7FLZ - chains A and B; structure by X-ray diffraction, 1.52 A resolution.

== Chain A ==
Protein: Pre-mRNA-splicing factor 8
Organism: Saccharomyces cerevisiae S288C
Reference sequence: P33334 (PRP8_YEAST); residues 1836-2090 here = UniProt positions 1836-2090
Chain sequence (258 residues; each row starts with the number of its first residue):
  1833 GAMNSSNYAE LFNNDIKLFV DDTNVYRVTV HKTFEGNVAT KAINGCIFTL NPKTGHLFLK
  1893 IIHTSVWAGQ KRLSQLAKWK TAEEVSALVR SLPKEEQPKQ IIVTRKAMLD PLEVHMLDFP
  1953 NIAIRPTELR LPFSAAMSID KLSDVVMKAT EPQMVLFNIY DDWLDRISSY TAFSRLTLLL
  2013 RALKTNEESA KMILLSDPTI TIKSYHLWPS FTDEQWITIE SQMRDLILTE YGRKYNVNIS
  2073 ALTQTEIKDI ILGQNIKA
Not modelled in the structure: 2070-2090
Differences from the reference sequence: expression tag (1833-1835)
Swiss-Prot annotation at these positions:
  - mutagenesis: Asp1853 (D1853A: Alters protein folding. Severely impaired growth. Strongly reduced growth at 35 degrees Celsius; when associated with A-1854; D1853N: Reduced growth at 30 degrees Celsius ...), Asp1854 (D1854A: Reduced growth at 30 degrees Celsius. Strongly reduced growth at 16 degrees Celsius. Strongly reduced growth at 35 degrees Celsius; when associated with A-1853 ...), Thr1855 (T1855A: Reduced growth at 30 degrees Celsius. Strongly reduced growth at 16 degrees Celsius), Thr1936 (T1936A: Reduced growth at 30 degrees Celsius. Strongly reduced growth at 16 degrees Celsius), Arg1937 (R1937K: Severely impaired growth. Reduced growth at 30 degrees Celsius. Strongly reduced growth at 16 degrees Celsius)

== Chain B ==
Protein: A1 cistron-splicing factor AAR2
Organism: Saccharomyces cerevisiae S288C
Reference sequence: P32357 (AAR2_YEAST); aligned to UniProt positions 1-317 over residues 1-317
Chain sequence (308 residues; each row starts with the number of its first residue; note: 13 numbers in that range are skipped by the numbering (no residue carries them; nothing is unmodelled there); numbers below 1 keep their minus sign (Gly-3 is residue -3)):
    -3 GAMAMNTVPF TSAPIEVTIG IDQYSFNVKE NQPFHGIKDI PIGHVHVIHF QHADNSSMRY
    57 GYWFDCRMGN FYIQYDPKDG LYKMMEERDG AKFENIVHNF KERQMMVSYP KIDEDDTWYN
   117 LTEFVQMDKI RKIVRKDENQ FSYVDSSMTT VQENEL
   166 SSSSSDPAHS LNYTVINFKS REAIRPGHEM EDFLDKSYYL NTVMLQGIFK NSSNYFGELQ
   226 FAFLNAMFFG NYGSSLQWHA MIELICSSAT VPKHMLDKLD EILYYQIKTL PEQYSDILLN
   286 ERVWNICLYS SFQKNSLHNT EKIMENKYPE LL
Not modelled in the structure: -3 to 0, 166-169
Differences from the reference sequence: expression tag (-3 to 0); conflict Ser166 (Leu153 in P32357), Ser167 (Lys154 in P32357), Ser170 (Asp in P32357)
Residues lining bound ligands: N-(2-fluorophenyl)methanesulfonamide (V6I): Pro5, Thr7, Tyr68, Gln70, Glu83, Lys88, Phe89, Ile92
Swiss-Prot annotation at these positions:
  - region: Leu261 to Ile282 (Leucine-zipper)
  - modified residue: Ser253 (Phosphoserine), Thr274 (Phosphothreonine)

== Chain A / chain B interface ==
Contacting residue pairs - 17 pairs, chain A then chain B:
  Gln1907(A) - Met195(B)
  Gln1907(A) - Leu199(B)
  Leu1908(A) - Met195(B)  hydrophobic
  Trp1911(A) - Glu194(B)
  Trp1911(A) - Met195(B)  hydrophobic
  Trp1911(A) - Phe198(B)  hydrophobic
  Asp1942(A) - Lys184(B)  salt bridge
  Asp1942(A) - Phe198(B)
  Glu1945(A) - Lys184(B)  salt bridge
  Val1946(A) - Ile189(B)  hydrophobic
  Val1946(A) - Glu194(B)
  Val1946(A) - Phe198(B)  hydrophobic
  His1947(A) - Glu194(B)  salt bridge
  Leu1949(A) - Lys184(B)
  Leu1949(A) - Ser185(B)
  Leu1949(A) - Arg186(B)
  Asp1950(A) - Arg186(B)  salt bridge

== In short ==
9 residues of chain A face 8 of chain B across their interface, with 4 salt bridges. Among the polar pairs are
Asp1942(A)-Lys184(B), Glu1945(A)-Lys184(B) and His1947(A)-Glu194(B). Bound to chain B:
N-(2-fluorophenyl)methanesulfonamide. UniProt lists 5 mutagenesis sites on chain A.
Here chain A is Pre-mRNA-splicing factor 8 and chain B is A1 cistron-splicing factor AAR2, both from
Saccharomyces cerevisiae S288C. Entry 7FLZ (PanDDA analysis group deposition -- Aar2/RNaseH in complex with
fragment P05G11 from the F2X-Universal Library) was determined by X-ray diffraction, deposited together with
5ST0, 5ST1, 5ST2, 5ST3, 5ST4, 5ST5 and 248 further entries.
